Entry 6VQA (electron microscopy, 3.70 A resolution); this record covers chains B and E of the 16 polymer chains in the assembly.

== Chain B ==
Protein: ATPase H+-transporting V1 subunit A
Organism: Rattus norvegicus
UniProt: D4A133 (D4A133_RAT); residue numbers follow UniProt; this construct covers 1-617
Chain sequence (617 residues; row label = number of the first residue in the row):
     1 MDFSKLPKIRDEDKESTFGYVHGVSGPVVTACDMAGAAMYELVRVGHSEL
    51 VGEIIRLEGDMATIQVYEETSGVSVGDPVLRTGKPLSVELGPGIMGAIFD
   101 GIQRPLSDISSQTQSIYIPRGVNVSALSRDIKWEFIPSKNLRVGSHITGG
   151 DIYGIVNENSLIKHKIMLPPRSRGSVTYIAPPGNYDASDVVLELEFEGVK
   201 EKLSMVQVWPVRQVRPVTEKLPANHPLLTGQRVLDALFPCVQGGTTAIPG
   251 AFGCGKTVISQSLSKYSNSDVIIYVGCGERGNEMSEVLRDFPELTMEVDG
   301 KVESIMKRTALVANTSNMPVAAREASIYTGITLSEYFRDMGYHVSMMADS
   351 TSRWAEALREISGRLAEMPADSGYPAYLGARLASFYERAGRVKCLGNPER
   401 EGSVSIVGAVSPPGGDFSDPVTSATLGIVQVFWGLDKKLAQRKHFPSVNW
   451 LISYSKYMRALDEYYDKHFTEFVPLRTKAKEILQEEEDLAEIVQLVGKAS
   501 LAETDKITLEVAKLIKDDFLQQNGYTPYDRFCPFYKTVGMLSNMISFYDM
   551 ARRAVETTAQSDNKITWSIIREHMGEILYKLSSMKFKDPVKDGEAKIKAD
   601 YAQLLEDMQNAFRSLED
Unresolved in the structure: 1-16, 617
Ion coordination: Mg2+: Thr257 (together with ADP)
Residues lining bound ligands: ADP (adenosine-5'-diphosphate): Gln231, Ala251, Phe252, Gly253, Cys254, Gly255, Lys256, Thr257, Val258, Arg280, Glu283, Phe445, Pro446, Gln522, Asn523, Gly524, Tyr525

== Chain E ==
Protein: V-type proton ATPase subunit B, brain isoform
Organism: Rattus norvegicus
UniProt: P62815 (VATB2_RAT); residues 1-511 here = UniProt positions 1-511
Chain sequence (511 residues; row label = number of the first residue in the row):
     1 MALRAMRGIVNGAAPELPVPTGGPMAGAREQALAVSRNYLSQPRLTYKTV
    51 SGVNGPLVILDHVKFPRYAEIVHLTLPDGTKRSGQVLEVSGSKAVVQVFE
   101 GTSGIDAKKTSCEFTGDILRTPVSEDMLGRVFNGSGKPIDRGPVVLAEDF
   151 LDIMGQPINPQCRIYPEEMIQTGISAIDGMNSIARGQKIPIFSAAGLPHN
   201 EIAAQICRQAGLVKKSKDVVDYSEENFAIVFAAMGVNMETARFFKSDFEE
   251 NGSMDNVCLFLNLANDPTIERIITPRLALTTAEFLAYQCEKHVLVILTDM
   301 SSYAEALREVSAAREEVPGRRGFPGYMYTDLATIYERAGRVEGRNGSITQ
   351 IPILTMPNDDITHPIPDLTGYITEGQIYVDRQLHNRQIYPPINVLPSLSR
   401 LMKSAIGEGMTRKDHADVSNQLYACYAIGKDVQAMKAVVGEEALTSDDLL
   451 YLEFLQKFEKNFITQGPYENRTVYETLDIGWQLLRIFPKEMLKRIPQSTL
   501 SEFYPRDSAKH
Unresolved in the structure: 1-38, 216-224, 507-511
Swiss-Prot annotation at these positions:
  - binding site (ATP): Arg400
Residues lining bound ligands: ADP (adenosine-5'-diphosphate): Leu398, Ser399, Arg400, Lys403

== Interface between chain B and chain E ==
Contacting residue pairs - 118 pairs, chain B then chain E:
  His22(B) - Ser90(E)
  His22(B) - Gly91(E)  hydrogen bond (backbone-backbone)
  Gly23(B) - Val89(E)
  Gly23(B) - Ser90(E)
  Val24(B) - Tyr68(E)  hydrophobic
  Val24(B) - Glu88(E)
  Val24(B) - Val89(E)  hydrogen bond (backbone-backbone)
  Ser25(B) - Tyr68(E)
  Gly26(B) - Tyr68(E)  hydrogen bond (backbone-side chain)
  Glu69(B) - Pro157(E)
  Thr70(B) - Tyr68(E)
  Ser71(B) - Tyr68(E)
  Ser71(B) - Ala69(E)
  Ser71(B) - Ile118(E)
  Gly72(B) - Arg67(E)  hydrogen bond (backbone-side chain)
  Gly72(B) - Tyr68(E)  hydrogen bond (backbone-backbone)
  Val73(B) - Arg67(E)
  Val73(B) - Tyr68(E)  hydrogen bond (backbone-backbone)
  Ser74(B) - Pro66(E)
  Ser74(B) - Arg67(E)  hydrogen bond
  Val75(B) - Phe65(E)
  Val75(B) - Pro66(E)  hydrogen bond (backbone-backbone)
  Val75(B) - Val89(E)  hydrophobic
  Val75(B) - Gly91(E)
  Leu106(B) - Asn159(E)  hydrogen bond (backbone-side chain)
  Leu106(B) - Pro160(E)
  Leu106(B) - Gln161(E)
  Ser110(B) - Gln161(E)  hydrogen bond
  Ile116(B) - Ile158(E)
  Ile116(B) - Asn159(E)  hydrogen bond (backbone-backbone)
  Ile116(B) - Cys162(E)  hydrogen bond (backbone-side chain)
  Ile116(B) - Val341(E)  hydrophobic
  Ile116(B) - Arg344(E)
  Tyr117(B) - Gln156(E)
  Tyr117(B) - Pro157(E)
  Tyr117(B) - Ile158(E)  hydrophobic
  Tyr117(B) - Tyr287(E)
  Ile118(B) - Gln156(E)
  Ile118(B) - Pro157(E)
  Ile118(B) - Asn159(E)
  Ile118(B) - Pro160(E)
  Gly250(B) - Tyr371(E)
  Ala251(B) - Tyr371(E)
  Phe252(B) - Asp367(E)
  Phe252(B) - Gly370(E)
  Phe252(B) - Tyr371(E)
  Phe252(B) - Gln376(E)
  Phe252(B) - Arg400(E)
  Gly253(B) - Leu398(E)
  Gly253(B) - Arg400(E)
  Gly278(B) - Tyr328(E)  hydrogen bond (backbone-side chain)
  Arg280(B) - Glu336(E)
  Arg280(B) - Tyr371(E)
  Arg280(B) - Ile372(E)  hydrogen bond (side chain-backbone)
  Arg280(B) - Thr373(E)  hydrogen bond (side chain-backbone)
  Arg280(B) - Glu374(E)
  Arg280(B) - Arg400(E)
  Gly281(B) - Arg163(E)
  Gly281(B) - Glu336(E)  hydrogen bond (backbone-side chain)
  Asn282(B) - Arg163(E)
  Asn282(B) - Tyr165(E)
  Asn282(B) - Pro166(E)
  Asn282(B) - Lys188(E)
  Asn282(B) - Glu374(E)  hydrogen bond
  Ser285(B) - Arg163(E)  hydrogen bond (side chain-backbone)
  Ser285(B) - Ile164(E)
  Ser285(B) - Tyr165(E)  hydrogen bond (side chain-backbone)
  Glu286(B) - Tyr165(E)
  Leu288(B) - Pro160(E)
  Leu288(B) - Gln161(E)
  Arg289(B) - Tyr165(E)
  Arg289(B) - Glu167(E)  salt bridge
  Ala313(B) - Pro160(E)  hydrophobic
  Thr315(B) - Pro160(E)
  Ser316(B) - Tyr328(E)
  Ser316(B) - Ala332(E)
  Ser316(B) - Glu336(E)
  Asn317(B) - Pro157(E)
  Asn317(B) - Ala332(E)
  Asn317(B) - Glu336(E)
  Met318(B) - Pro160(E)
  Val320(B) - Thr329(E)
  Arg323(B) - Tyr328(E)
  Arg323(B) - Thr329(E)  hydrogen bond
  Arg353(B) - Tyr328(E)
  Glu356(B) - Gly325(E)
  Glu356(B) - Tyr328(E)
  Glu356(B) - Thr329(E)
  Arg359(B) - Gly319(E)
  Arg359(B) - Gly325(E)  hydrogen bond (side chain-backbone)
  Glu360(B) - Tyr326(E)
  Glu360(B) - Thr329(E)
  Gly363(B) - Val317(E)
  Arg364(B) - Glu316(E)  salt bridge
  Gly373(B) - Val317(E)
  Ser411(B) - Tyr371(E)
  Pro412(B) - Tyr371(E)  hydrogen bond (backbone-side chain)
  Pro413(B) - Arg320(E)
  Pro413(B) - Asp367(E)
  Gly414(B) - Thr362(E)
  Gly414(B) - Asp367(E)  hydrogen bond (backbone-side chain)
  Gln441(B) - Leu395(E)
  Gln441(B) - Pro396(E)
  Arg442(B) - Ala427(E)
  Arg442(B) - Asp431(E)  salt bridge
  Arg442(B) - Arg494(E)  hydrogen bond (backbone-side chain)
  Lys443(B) - Ser397(E)  hydrogen bond (side chain-backbone)
  Lys443(B) - Leu398(E)
  Lys443(B) - Tyr423(E)
  Lys443(B) - Arg494(E)
  Gly497(B) - Val439(E)
  Gln521(B) - Arg494(E)
  Asn523(B) - Asn420(E)
  Tyr525(B) - Lys403(E)
  Arg571(B) - Asp447(E)  salt bridge
  Tyr579(B) - Glu490(E)
  Ser582(B) - Lys493(E)  hydrogen bond
  Phe586(B) - Pro496(E)  hydrophobic
Also at the interface, not in a pair above, chain B (66 interface residues in all): Ile98, Ser107, Ile109, Pro119, Lys256, Met284, Ser372, Lys585
Also at the interface, not in a pair above, chain E (70 interface residues in all): Leu87, Gly186, Glu283, Arg314, Pro318, Thr333, Pro366, Lys489, Ile495, Gln497

== Summary ==
66 residues of chain B and 70 residues of chain E are in contact, with 26 hydrogen bonds and 4 salt bridges.
Polar contacts include Arg289(B)-Glu167(E), Arg364(B)-Glu316(E) and Arg442(B)-Asp431(E). ADP is bound between
chain B and chain E.
Chain B is ATPase H+-transporting V1 subunit A and chain E is V-type proton ATPase subunit B, brain isoform,
both from Rattus norvegicus; the structure, Mammalian V-ATPase from rat brain soluble V1 region rotational
state 2 with SidK and ADP (from ..., was determined by electron microscopy together with 6VQ9, 6VQB, 6VQI,
6VQJ and 6VQK from the same study.
